PDB entry 4KLQ | X-ray diffraction, 2.00 A resolution | chains A and T of the 4 polymer chains in the assembly

Chain A:
Molecule: DNA polymerase beta
Organism: Homo sapiens
Notes: EC 2.7.7.7, 4.2.99.-
Reference sequence: P06746 (DPOLB_HUMAN); residue numbers follow UniProt; this construct covers 1-335
Amino-acid sequence (335 residues; each row starts with the number of its first residue):
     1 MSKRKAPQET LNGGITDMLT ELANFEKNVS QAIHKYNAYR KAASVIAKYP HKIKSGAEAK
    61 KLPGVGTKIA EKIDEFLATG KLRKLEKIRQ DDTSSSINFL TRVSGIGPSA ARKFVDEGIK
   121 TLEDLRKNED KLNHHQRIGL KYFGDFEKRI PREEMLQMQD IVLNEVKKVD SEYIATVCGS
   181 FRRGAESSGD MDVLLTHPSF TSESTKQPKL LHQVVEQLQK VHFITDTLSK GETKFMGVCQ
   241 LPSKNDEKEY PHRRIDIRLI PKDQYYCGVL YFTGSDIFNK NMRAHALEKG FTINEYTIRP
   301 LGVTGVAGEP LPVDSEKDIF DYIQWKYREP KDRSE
Not modelled in the structure: 1-11
Metal / ion sites: Mn2+ site 1 near His51 (its only coordinating residue here); Na+ site 1: Lys60, Leu62, Val65 (shared with 1 residue of chain D); Na+ site 2: Thr101, Val103, Ile106 (shared with 1 residue of chain P); Mn2+ site 2: Asp190, Asp192, Asp256 (together with 2'-deoxyadenosine 5'-triphosphate) (shared with 1 residue of chain P); Mn2+ site 3: Asp190, Asp192 (together with 2'-deoxyadenosine 5'-triphosphate, pyrophosphate)
Ligand contacts: 2'-deoxyadenosine 5'-triphosphate / pyrophosphate: Arg149, Gly179, Ser180, Arg183, Ser188, Gly189, Asp190, Asp192, Tyr271, Phe272, Thr273, Gly274, Ser275, Asp276, Asn279
UniProt features mapped onto this chain:
  - region: Arg183 to Asp192 (DNA-binding)
  - active site: Lys72 (Nucleophile)
  - binding site (K(+)): Lys60, Leu62, Val65, Thr101, Val103, Ile106
  - binding site (Na(+)): Lys60, Leu62, Val65, Thr101, Val103, Ile106
  - binding site (dATP): Arg149, Ser180, Arg183, Gly189, Asp190
  - binding site (dCTP): Arg149, Ser180, Arg183, Gly189, Asp190
  - binding site (dGTP): Arg149, Ser180, Arg183, Gly189, Asp190, Asp192
  - binding site (dTTP): Arg149, Ser180, Arg183, Gly189, Asp190
  - binding site (Mg(2+)): Asp190, Asp192, Asp256
  - modified residue: Lys72 (N6-acetyllysine), Arg83 (Omega-N-methylarginine), Arg152 (Omega-N-methylarginine)
  - cross-link (Glycyl lysine isopeptide (Lys-Gly)): Lys41 (interchain with G-Cter in ubiquitin), Lys61 (interchain with G-Cter in ubiquitin), Lys81 (interchain with G-Cter in ubiquitin)
  - natural variant: Leu22 (L22P: Found in a gastric cancer sample; uncertain significance), Tyr39 (Y39C: Found in a gastric cancer sample; uncertain significance), Gly118 (G118V: Decreased DNA-directed DNA polymerase activity), Arg137 (R137Q: Decreased function in base-excision repair), Arg149 (R149I: Decreased DNA-directed DNA polymerase activity), Asp160 (D160N: Found in a gastric cancer sample; uncertain significance), Cys239 (C239R: Found in a gastric cancer sample; uncertain significance), Lys289 (K289M: Found in a colon cancer sample; uncertain significance), Asn294 (N294D: Found in a gastric cancer sample; uncertain significance), Glu295 (E295K: Found in a gastric cancer sample; uncertain significance)
  - mutagenesis: Phe25 (F25W: No effect on 5'-dRP lyase activity. Decreased ssDNA binding), His34 (H34G: Decreased 5'-dRP lyase activity. Decreased ssDNA binding), Lys35 (K35A: Decreased 5'-dRP lyase activity. Decreased ssDNA binding. Loss of 5'-dRP lyase activity; when associated with A-68 and A-72. Decreased ssDNA binding; when associated with A-68 and A-72 ...), Tyr39 (Y39F: No effect on 5'-dRP lyase activity; Y39Q: Abolishes DNA polymerase and 5'-dRP lyase activity), Lys41 (K41R: Abolishes ubiquitination; when associated with R-61 and R-81), Lys60 (K60A: Decreased 5'-dRP lyase activity. Decreased ssDNA binding), Lys61 (K61R: Abolishes ubiquitination; when associated with R-41 and R-81), Lys68 (K68A: No effect on 5'-dRP lyase activity. Decreased ssDNA binding. Loss of 5'-dRP lyase activity; when associated with A-35 and A-72. Decreased ssDNA binding; when associated with A-35 and A-72 ...), Glu71 (E71Q: No effect on 5'-dRP lyase activity. No effect on structure shown by circular dichroism. No effect on ssDNA binding), Lys72 (K72A: Severely reduced 5'-dRP lyase activity. Does not affect ssDNA binding. Loss of 5'-dRP lyase activity; when associated with A-35 and A-68. Decreased ssDNA binding ...), Glu75 (E75A: Slightly decreased 5'-dRP lyase activity. Decreased ssDNA binding. No effect on structure shown by circular dichroism), Lys81 (K81R: Abolishes ubiquitination; when associated with R-41 and R-61), 5 further mutagenesis entries in UniProt

Chain T:
Molecule: 16-nt DNA strand
Sequence (16 nucleotides; row label = number of the first residue in the row):
     1 CCGACGGCGC ATCAGC

How chain A and chain T interact:
Residue-residue contacts (17):
  His34(A) - DC5(T)  stacking on the base
  His134(A) - DT12(T)  phosphate contact
  Leu228(A) - DA11(T)  sugar contact
  Ser229(A) - DC10(T)  phosphate contact
  Ser229(A) - DA11(T)  phosphate contact
  Lys230(A) - DC10(T)  hydrogen bond to the phosphate
  Lys230(A) - DA11(T)  hydrogen bond to the phosphate
  Gly231(A) - DC10(T)  phosphate contact
  Glu232(A) - DC10(T)  hydrogen bond to the phosphate
  Thr233(A) - DG9(T)  hydrogen bond to the phosphate
  Thr233(A) - DC10(T)  hydrogen bond to the phosphate
  Lys234(A) - DG9(T)  phosphate contact
  Lys234(A) - DC10(T)  hydrogen bond to the phosphate
  Tyr271(A) - DG6(T)  hydrogen bond to the base
  Lys280(A) - DG6(T)  base contact
  Arg283(A) - DG6(T)  salt bridge to the phosphate
  Glu295(A) - DG6(T)  hydrogen bond to the base
Interface residues without a listed pair, chain A (14 interface residues in all): Asn133

In short:
14 residues of chain A face 6 of chain T across their interface, with 8 hydrogen bonds, 1 salt bridge and 1
aromatic stacking contact. Polar pairs include Tyr271(A)-DG6(T), Glu295(A)-DG6(T) and Lys230(A)-DC10(T). Bound
to chain A: 2'-deoxyadenosine 5'-triphosphate / pyrophosphate.
Chain A is DNA polymerase beta (Homo sapiens) and chain T is a 16-nt DNA strand; the structure, Observing a
DNA polymerase choose right from wrong, was determined by X-ray diffraction (same publication as 4KLD, 4KLE,
4KLF, 4KLG, 4KLH, 4KLI and 8 further entries).
